PDB entry 3MPB | X-ray diffraction, 1.91 A resolution | chains A and B

[Chain A (and B)]
Molecule: Sugar isomerase
From: Escherichia coli
Notes: chain B of this document is another copy of the same molecule, construct and numbering; everything in this record applies to it too
Reference sequence: Q8X5Q7 (Q8X5Q7_ECO57); numbering as in UniProt (aligned over 1-227)
Chain sequence (246 residues; row label = number of the first residue in the row; numbers below 1 keep their minus sign (Met-18 is residue -18)):
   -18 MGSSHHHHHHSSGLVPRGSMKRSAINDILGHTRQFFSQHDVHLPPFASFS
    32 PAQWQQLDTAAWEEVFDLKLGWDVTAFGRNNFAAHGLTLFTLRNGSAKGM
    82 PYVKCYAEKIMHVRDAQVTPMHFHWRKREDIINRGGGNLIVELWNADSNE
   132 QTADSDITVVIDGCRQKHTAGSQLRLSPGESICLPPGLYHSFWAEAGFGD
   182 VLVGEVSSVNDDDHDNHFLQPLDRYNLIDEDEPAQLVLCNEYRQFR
Disordered / not traced: -18 to 0, 204 (chain B: -18 to 0)
Differences from the reference sequence: expression tag (-18 to 0)
Metal / ion sites: Mn2+: His103, His105, Glu110, His171 (together with beta-D-fructofuranose)
Ligand contacts: beta-D-fructofuranose (FRU): Phe58, Leu70, Lys90, Met92, His103, His105, Lys108, Glu110, Ile112, His171, Phe173, Glu186, Asn191, Asp193, Asn197, Phe199

[Interface between chain A and chain B]
Pairs across the interface - 80 pairs, chain A then chain B:
  His20(A) with His20(B); Asp21(B), salt bridge
  Asp21(A) with His20(B); Arg115(B)
  His23(A) with Arg115(B), hydrogen bond (side chain-backbone); Pro159(B); Gly160(B)
  Leu24(A) with Gly160(B)
  Pro25(A) with Asp143(B); Gly160(B)
  Pro26(A) with Glu161(B)
  Phe27(A) with Asp143(B)
  Ala41(A) with Arg146(B), hydrogen bond (backbone-side chain)
  Ala42(A) with Gly144(B); Cys145(B); Arg146(B), hydrogen bond (backbone-backbone)
  Trp43(A) with Asp143(B); Gly144(B); Cys145(B)
  Glu44(A) with Arg146(B), salt bridge
  Glu45(A) with Val141(B); Gly144(B)
  Val46(A) with Asp143(B); Gly144(B)
  Arg74(A) with Asp111(B), salt bridge; Ile113(B); Ser162(B), hydrogen bond; Val187(B)
  Val84(A) with Arg109(B)
  Lys85(A) with Arg109(B); Asp111(B), salt bridge; Cys164(B)
  Cys86(A) with Cys86(B), disulfide
  Tyr87(A) with Tyr87(B), hydrophobic; Arg109(B), hydrogen bond (side chain-backbone); Glu110(B); Asp111(B), hydrogen bond; Val187(B); Ser188(B); Ser189(B)
  Glu89(A) with Ile113(B); Arg115(B), salt bridge; Val187(B)
  Arg109(A) with Val84(B); Lys85(B); Tyr87(B)
  Glu110(A) with Tyr87(B)
  Asp111(A) with Arg74(B), salt bridge; Lys85(B), salt bridge; Tyr87(B), hydrogen bond
  Ile113(A) with Arg74(B); Glu89(B)
  Arg115(A) with Asp21(B); His23(B); Glu89(B), salt bridge
  Val141(A) with Glu45(B)
  Asp143(A) with Pro25(B); Phe27(B); Trp43(B); Val46(B)
  Gly144(A) with Ala42(B); Trp43(B); Glu45(B); Val46(B)
  Cys145(A) with Ala42(B); Trp43(B), hydrophobic
  Arg146(A) with Ala42(B), hydrogen bond (backbone-backbone)
  Pro159(A) with His23(B)
  Gly160(A) with His23(B); Leu24(B); Pro25(B)
  Glu161(A) with Pro26(B)
  Ser162(A) with Arg74(B), hydrogen bond
  Cys164(A) with Lys85(B)
  Val187(A) with Arg74(B); Tyr87(B); Glu89(B); Val187(B), hydrophobic
  Ser188(A) with Tyr87(B)
  Ser189(A) with Tyr87(B)
Interface residues without a listed pair, chain A (41 interface residues in all): Gln19, Leu51, Ala88, Gly116
Interface residues without a listed pair, chain B (39 interface residues in all): Gln19, Leu51, Ala88, Gly116
Inter-chain disulfides: Cys86(A)-Cys86(B)

[In short]
The interface between chain A and chain B involves 41 residues on one side and 39 on the other, with 1
disulfide bond, 9 hydrogen bonds and 8 salt bridges. Polar contacts include His20(A)-Asp21(B),
Glu44(A)-Arg146(B) and Arg74(A)-Asp111(B). Bound to chain A: beta-D-fructofuranose.
Chain A and chain B are both Sugar isomerase (Escherichia coli); the structure, Z5688 from E. coli O157:H7
bound to fructose, was determined by X-ray diffraction together with 3KMH from the same study.
